9GL2 - chains B and G of the 4 polymer chains in the assembly; structure by electron microscopy, 3.20 A resolution.

# Chain B
Molecule: Guanine nucleotide-binding protein G(I)/G(S)/G(T) subunit beta-1
From: Homo sapiens
UniProt: P62873 (GBB1_HUMAN); residue numbers follow UniProt; this construct covers 2-340
Chain sequence (352 residues; each row starts with the number of its first residue; numbers below 1 keep their minus sign (Met-11 is residue -11)):
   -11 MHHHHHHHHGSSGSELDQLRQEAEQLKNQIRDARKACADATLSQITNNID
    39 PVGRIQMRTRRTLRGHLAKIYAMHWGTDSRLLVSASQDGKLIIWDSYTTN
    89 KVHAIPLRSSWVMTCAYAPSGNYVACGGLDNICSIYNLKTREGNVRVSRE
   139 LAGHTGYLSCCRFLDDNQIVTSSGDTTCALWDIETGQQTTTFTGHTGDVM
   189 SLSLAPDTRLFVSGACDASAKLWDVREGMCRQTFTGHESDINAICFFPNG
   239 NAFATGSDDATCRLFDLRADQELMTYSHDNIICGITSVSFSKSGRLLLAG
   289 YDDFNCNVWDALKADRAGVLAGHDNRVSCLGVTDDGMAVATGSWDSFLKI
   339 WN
Unresolved in the structure: -11 to 9
Differences from the reference sequence: initiating methionine (-11); expression tag (-10 to 1)
Curated features (UniProtKB/Swiss-Prot):
  - modified residue: Ser2 (N-acetylserine), His266 (Phosphohistidine)
  - natural variant: Leu30 (L30F: In MRD42; uncertain significance), Arg52 (R52G: In MRD42), Gly64 (G64V: In MRD42), Asp76 (D76E: In MRD42; D76G: In MRD42), Gly77 (G77S: In MRD42), Lys78 (K78R: In MRD42), Ile80 (I80N: In MRD42; I80T: In MRD42), His91 (H91R: In MRD42; uncertain significance), Ala92 (A92T: In MRD42), Pro94 (P94S: In MRD42), Leu95 (L95P: In MRD42), Arg96 (R96L: In MRD42), 5 further natural variant entries in UniProt

# Chain G
Molecule: Guanine nucleotide-binding protein G(I)/G(S)/G(O) subunit gamma-2
From: Homo sapiens
UniProt: P59768 (GBG2_HUMAN); residues 1-71 here = UniProt positions 1-71
Chain sequence (71 residues; each row starts with the number of its first residue):
     1 MASNNTASIAQARKLVEQLKMEANIDRIKVSKAAADLMAYCEAHAKEDPL
    51 LTPVPASENPFREKKFFCAIL
Unresolved in the structure: 1-13, 63-71
Curated features (UniProtKB/Swiss-Prot):
  - modified residue: Ala2 (N-acetylalanine), Cys68 (Cysteine methyl ester)
  - lipidation: Cys68 (S-geranylgeranyl cysteine)

# Interface between chain B and chain G
Contacting residue pairs (91):
  Glu10(B) - Glu17(G)  hydrogen bond (backbone-side chain)
  Ala11(B) - Val16(G)
  Ala11(B) - Glu17(G)  hydrogen bond (backbone-side chain)
  Ala11(B) - Lys20(G)
  Leu14(B) - Lys20(G)
  Lys15(B) - Lys20(G)
  Lys15(B) - Glu22(G)  salt bridge
  Gln17(B) - Ala23(G)
  Gln17(B) - Arg27(G)
  Ile18(B) - Glu22(G)
  Ile18(B) - Ala23(G)  hydrophobic
  Ile18(B) - Arg27(G)
  Ala21(B) - Arg27(G)
  Cys25(B) - Arg27(G)  hydrogen bond (side chain-backbone)
  Cys25(B) - Ile28(G)  hydrogen bond (side chain-backbone)
  Cys25(B) - Lys29(G)
  Cys25(B) - Val30(G)
  Ala26(B) - Val30(G)  hydrophobic
  Asp27(B) - Lys29(G)  salt bridge
  Asp27(B) - Val30(G)
  Ala28(B) - Val30(G)
  Ala28(B) - Ser31(G)
  Leu30(B) - Ala34(G)  hydrophobic
  Leu30(B) - Leu37(G)  hydrophobic
  Ile33(B) - Ala34(G)  hydrophobic
  Ile33(B) - Met38(G)  hydrophobic
  Thr34(B) - Met38(G)
  Val40(B) - Leu51(G)  hydrophobic
  Ile43(B) - Leu50(G)
  Ile43(B) - Leu51(G)
  Met45(B) - Leu50(G)  hydrophobic
  Arg46(B) - Arg62(G)
  Thr47(B) - Arg62(G)
  Arg48(B) - Asn59(G)
  Arg48(B) - Phe61(G)  hydrogen bond (side chain-backbone)
  Arg48(B) - Arg62(G)  hydrogen bond (backbone-side chain)
  Arg49(B) - Pro60(G)
  Arg49(B) - Phe61(G)
  Arg49(B) - Arg62(G)
  Ser84(B) - Phe61(G)
  Tyr85(B) - Pro60(G)
  Tyr85(B) - Phe61(G)  hydrophobic
  Gly182(B) - Leu19(G)
  Met217(B) - Gln18(G)
  Arg219(B) - Glu22(G)
  Arg219(B) - Ile25(G)
  Gln220(B) - Glu22(G)
  Gln220(B) - Ile25(G)
  Thr221(B) - Glu22(G)  hydrogen bond
  Phe235(B) - Leu37(G)  hydrophobic
  Phe235(B) - Tyr40(G)  hydrophobic
  Phe235(B) - Cys41(G)  hydrophobic
  Pro236(B) - Tyr40(G)
  Asn237(B) - Tyr40(G)
  Leu252(B) - Leu37(G)  hydrophobic
  Asp254(B) - Ala33(G)
  Arg256(B) - Arg27(G)
  Arg256(B) - Ile28(G)  hydrogen bond (backbone-backbone)
  Arg256(B) - Lys32(G)
  Arg256(B) - Asp36(G)  salt bridge
  Ala257(B) - Ile28(G)
  Ala257(B) - Val30(G)  hydrophobic
  Ala257(B) - Ala33(G)  hydrophobic
  Asp258(B) - Arg27(G)
  Leu261(B) - Val30(G)  hydrophobic
  Leu261(B) - Leu37(G)  hydrophobic
  Ser279(B) - Asp48(G)
  Ser279(B) - Leu50(G)
  Lys280(B) - Glu47(G)
  Lys280(B) - Asp48(G)
  Ser281(B) - Tyr40(G)
  Ser281(B) - His44(G)
  Ser281(B) - Asp48(G)  hydrogen bond
  Arg283(B) - Cys41(G)
  Arg283(B) - Leu51(G)
  Leu284(B) - Leu50(G)
  Leu284(B) - Leu51(G)  hydrophobic
  Leu300(B) - Met38(G)  hydrophobic
  Leu300(B) - Cys41(G)  hydrophobic
  Val320(B) - Leu50(G)  hydrophobic
  Asp323(B) - Pro49(G)
  Gly324(B) - Pro49(G)
  Gly324(B) - Leu50(G)
  Met325(B) - Pro49(G)  hydrophobic
  Met325(B) - Leu50(G)
  Met325(B) - Asn59(G)
  Met325(B) - Pro60(G)
  Ala326(B) - Phe61(G)  hydrophobic
  Val327(B) - Leu50(G)  hydrophobic
  Ile338(B) - Phe61(G)  hydrophobic
  Asn340(B) - Asn59(G)  hydrogen bond
Also at the interface, not in a pair above, chain B (57 interface residues in all): Arg22, Ile37, Trp63, Ala240, Gly282, Leu286
Also at the interface, not in a pair above, chain G (36 interface residues in all): Asp26, Glu42, Ala45, Pro53, Glu58

# Summary
Chain B and chain G form an interface of 57 and 36 residues respectively, with 10 hydrogen bonds and 3 salt
bridges. Polar pairs include Lys15(B)-Glu22(G), Asp27(B)-Lys29(G) and Arg256(B)-Asp36(G).
Here chain B is Guanine nucleotide-binding protein G(I)/G(S)/G(T) subunit beta-1 and chain G is Guanine
nucleotide-binding protein G(I)/G(S)/G(O) subunit gamma-2, both from Homo sapiens. Entry 9GL2 (Befiradol-bound
serotonin 5-HT1A receptor - Gs Protein Complex) was determined by electron microscopy (same publication as
8PJK and 8PKM).
